Entry 4V96 (X-ray diffraction, 3.80 A resolution); this record covers chains AM and AO of the 78 polymer chains in the assembly.

[Chain AM (and AO)]
Protein: ORF48
Organism: Lactococcus phage TP901-1
Notes: chain AO of this document is another copy of the same molecule, construct and numbering; everything in this record applies to it too
UniProtKB: Q9AZ56 (Q9AZ56_9CAUD); residues 1-299 here = UniProt positions 1-299
Chain sequence (299 residues; numbered 1 to 299; the number before each row is that of its first residue):
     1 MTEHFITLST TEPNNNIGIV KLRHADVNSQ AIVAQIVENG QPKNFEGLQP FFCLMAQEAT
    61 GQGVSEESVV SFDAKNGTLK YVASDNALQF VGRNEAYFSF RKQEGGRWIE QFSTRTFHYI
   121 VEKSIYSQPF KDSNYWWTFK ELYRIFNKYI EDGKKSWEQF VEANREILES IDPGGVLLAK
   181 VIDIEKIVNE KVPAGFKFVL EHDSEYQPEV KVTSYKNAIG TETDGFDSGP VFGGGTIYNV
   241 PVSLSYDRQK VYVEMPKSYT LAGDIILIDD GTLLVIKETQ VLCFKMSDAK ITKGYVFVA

[Chain AM / chain AO interface]
Contacting residue pairs (119; chain AM residue first):
  Thr-10(AM) with Thr-2(AO)
  Glu-38(AM) with Met-1(AO); Thr-2(AO); Glu-3(AO)
  Asn-39(AM) with Glu-3(AO), hydrogen bond (side chain-backbone)
  Lys-43(AM) with Met-1(AO); Thr-2(AO)
  Cys-53(AM) with Ile-125(AO), hydrophobic
  Leu-54(AM) with Ile-125(AO)
  Met-55(AM) with Lys-123(AO); Ile-125(AO), hydrophobic; Gln-128(AO)
  Ala-56(AM) with Gln-128(AO), hydrogen bond (backbone-side chain)
  Glu-58(AM) with Lys-123(AO), salt bridge; Gln-128(AO)
  Thr-60(AM) with Lys-131(AO); Trp-136(AO)
  Gly-61(AM) with Phe-130(AO); Lys-131(AO), hydrogen bond (backbone-backbone); Trp-136(AO)
  Gln-62(AM) with Lys-131(AO), hydrogen bond (side chain-backbone)
  Val-64(AM) with Ile-125(AO), hydrophobic; Phe-130(AO), hydrophobic
  Glu-66(AM) with Ile-125(AO); Tyr-126(AO), hydrogen bond
  Tyr-97(AM) with Arg-23(AO); Ser-124(AO); Ile-125(AO), hydrogen bond (side chain-backbone)
  Arg-101(AM) with Tyr-126(AO)
  Trp-108(AM) with Val-27(AO), hydrophobic; Tyr-126(AO)
  Ile-109(AM) with Asn-28(AO)
  Glu-110(AM) with Val-27(AO); Asn-28(AO)
  Gln-111(AM) with Ala-25(AO), hydrogen bond (side chain-backbone); Asp-26(AO); Val-27(AO), hydrogen bond (backbone-backbone); Ser-29(AO), hydrogen bond (backbone-side chain)
  Phe-112(AM) with Thr-2(AO); Asp-26(AO); Ser-29(AO)
  Ser-113(AM) with Arg-23(AO); Ala-25(AO), hydrogen bond (side chain-backbone); Asp-26(AO), hydrogen bond
  Thr-114(AM) with Arg-23(AO), hydrogen bond (backbone-side chain)
  Arg-115(AM) with Lys-21(AO); Glu-122(AO)
  Thr-116(AM) with Arg-23(AO), hydrogen bond; Glu-122(AO), hydrogen bond
  Ser-133(AM) with Lys-131(AO); Asp-132(AO), hydrogen bond; Ser-133(AO), hydrogen bond (backbone-backbone)
  Asn-134(AM) with Asp-132(AO), hydrogen bond (backbone-side chain); Ser-133(AO)
  Tyr-135(AM) with Asp-132(AO), hydrogen bond (backbone-side chain); Phe-146(AO)
  Trp-136(AM) with Asp-132(AO), hydrogen bond (backbone-side chain); Ser-133(AO); Tyr-135(AO), hydrophobic; Trp-137(AO), hydrophobic; Leu-142(AO), hydrophobic; Phe-146(AO), hydrophobic; Tyr-149(AO)
  Trp-137(AM) with Ser-133(AO), hydrogen bond (backbone-side chain)
  Phe-139(AM) with Phe-146(AO), hydrophobic; Tyr-149(AO), hydrophobic
  Lys-140(AM) with Tyr-149(AO)
  Tyr-143(AM) with Tyr-149(AO); Asp-152(AO); Gly-153(AO)
  Phe-146(AM) with Gly-153(AO); Trp-157(AO), hydrophobic
  Tyr-149(AM) with Trp-157(AO), hydrophobic
  Ile-150(AM) with Phe-160(AO)
  Gly-153(AM) with Phe-160(AO); Asn-164(AO)
  Lys-154(AM) with Gln-159(AO), hydrogen bond; Phe-160(AO); Asn-164(AO)
  Trp-157(AM) with Asn-164(AO), hydrogen bond (side chain-backbone); Ile-167(AO); Leu-168(AO), hydrophobic
  Glu-158(AM) with Ile-167(AO)
  Val-161(AM) with Ile-167(AO), hydrophobic
  Arg-165(AM) with Ile-171(AO); Asp-172(AO), salt bridge
  Leu-168(AM) with Leu-168(AO), hydrophobic; Asp-172(AO); Gly-174(AO); Gly-175(AO); Leu-178(AO), hydrophobic
  Ile-171(AM) with Gly-174(AO)
  Leu-177(AM) with Leu-177(AO)
  Leu-178(AM) with Pro-173(AO); Leu-177(AO)
  Val-181(AM) with Leu-177(AO), hydrophobic; Lys-180(AO); Val-181(AO), hydrophobic; Ile-184(AO), hydrophobic
  Glu-185(AM) with Lys-180(AO), salt bridge; Ile-184(AO)
  Val-192(AM) with Ile-187(AO), hydrophobic; Lys-191(AO); Val-192(AO), hydrophobic
  Pro-193(AM) with Lys-191(AO), hydrogen bond (backbone-side chain)
  Gln-207(AM) with Ile-237(AO)
  Ser-243(AM) with Lys-191(AO)
  Leu-244(AM) with Tyr-238(AO); Asn-239(AO), hydrogen bond (backbone-backbone)
  Ser-245(AM) with Thr-236(AO); Ile-237(AO); Tyr-238(AO)
  Tyr-246(AM) with Thr-236(AO); Ile-237(AO), hydrogen bond (backbone-backbone); Asn-239(AO)
  Asp-247(AM) with Gly-235(AO); Thr-236(AO), hydrogen bond
  Glu-254(AM) with Lys-191(AO), salt bridge
  Ala-299(AM) with Lys-154(AO), hydrogen bond (backbone-side chain)
Other interface residues (no listed pair), chain AM (69 interface residues in all): Thr-11, Gln-57, Ser-65, Glu-95, Gly-106, Asn-147, Glu-169, Asp-172, Ile-184, Val-188, Ala-194
Other interface residues (no listed pair), chain AO (61 interface residues in all): His-4, Gln-30, Pro-129, Tyr-143, Ile-145, Ile-150, Ser-156, Val-176

[In short]
Chain AM and chain AO form an interface of 69 and 61 residues respectively, with 27 hydrogen bonds and 4 salt
bridges. Polar contacts include Glu-58(AM)/Lys-123(AO), Arg-165(AM)/Asp-172(AO) and Glu-185(AM)/Lys-180(AO).
Both chains are ORF48 (Lactococcus phage TP901-1). Entry 4V96 (The structure of a 1.8 MDa viral genome
injection device suggests alternative infection mechanisms) was determined by X-ray diffraction together with
3U6X and 3UH8 from the same study.
